PDB entry 8E95 | electron microscopy, 2.90 A resolution | chains A and C of the 8 polymer chains in the assembly

== Chain A ==
Name: DNA-directed RNA polymerase subunit alpha
Source organism: Mycobacterium tuberculosis
Notes: EC 2.7.7.6
UniProt: A5U8D3 (RPOA_MYCTA); residue numbers follow UniProt; this construct covers 1-347
Chain sequence (347 residues; each row starts with the number of its first residue):
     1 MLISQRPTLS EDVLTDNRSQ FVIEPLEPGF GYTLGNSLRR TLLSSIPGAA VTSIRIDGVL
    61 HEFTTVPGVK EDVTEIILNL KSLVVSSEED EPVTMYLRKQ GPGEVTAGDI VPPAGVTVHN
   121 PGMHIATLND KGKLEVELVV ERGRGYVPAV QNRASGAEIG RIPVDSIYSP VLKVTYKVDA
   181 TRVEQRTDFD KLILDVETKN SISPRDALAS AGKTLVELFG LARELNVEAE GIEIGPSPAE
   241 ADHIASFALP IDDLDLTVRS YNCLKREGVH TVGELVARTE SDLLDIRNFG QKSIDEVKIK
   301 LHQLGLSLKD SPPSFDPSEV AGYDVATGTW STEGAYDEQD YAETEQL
Not modelled in the structure: 227-347

== Chain C ==
Name: DNA-directed RNA polymerase subunit beta
Source organism: Mycobacterium tuberculosis
Notes: EC 2.7.7.6
UniProt: A5U052 (RPOB_MYCTA); residues 7-1178 here correspond to UniProt positions 6-1177 (UniProt number = residue number - 1)
Chain sequence (1172 residues; each row starts with the number of its first residue):
     7 LADSRQSKTA ASPSPSRPQS SSNNSVPGAP NRVSFAKLRE PLEVPGLLDV QTDSFEWLIG
    67 SPRWRESAAE RGDVNPVGGL EEVLYELSPI EDFSGSMSLS FSDPRFDDVK APVDECKDKD
   127 MTYAAPLFVT AEFINNNTGE IKSQTVFMGD FPMMTEKGTF IINGTERVVV SQLVRSPGVY
   187 FDETIDKSTD KTLHSVKVIP SRGAWLEFDV DKRDTVGVRI DRKRRQPVTV LLKALGWTSE
   247 QIVERFGFSE IMRSTLEKDN TVGTDEALLD IYRKLRPGEP PTKESAQTLL ENLFFKEKRY
   307 DLARVGRYKV NKKLGLHVGE PITSSTLTEE DVVATIEYLV RLHEGQTTMT VPGGVEVPVE
   367 TDDIDHFGNR RLRTVGELIQ NQIRVGMSRM ERVVRERMTT QDVEAITPQT LINIRPVVAA
   427 IKEFFGTSQL SQFMDQNNPL SGLTHKRRLS ALGPGGLSRE RAGLEVRDVH PSHYGRMCPI
   487 ETPEGPNIGL IGSLSVYARV NPFGFIETPY RKVVDGVVSD EIVYLTADEE DRHVVAQANS
   547 PIDADGRFVE PRVLVRRKAG EVEYVPSSEV DYMDVSPRQM VSVATAMIPF LEHDDANRAL
   607 MGANMQRQAV PLVRSEAPLV GTGMELRAAI DAGDVVVAEE SGVIEEVSAD YITVMHDNGT
   667 RRTYRMRKFA RSNHGTCANQ CPIVDAGDRV EAGQVIADGP CTDDGEMALG KNLLVAIMPW
   727 EGHNYEDAII LSNRLVEEDV LTSIHIEEHE IDARDTKLGA EEITRDIPNI SDEVLADLDE
   787 RGIVRIGAEV RDGDILVGKV TPKGETELTP EERLLRAIFG EKAREVRDTS LKVPHGESGK
   847 VIGIRVFSRE DEDELPAGVN ELVRVYVAQK RKISDGDKLA GRHGNKGVIG KILPVEDMPF
   907 LADGTPVDII LNTHGVPRRM NIGQILETHL GWCAHSGWKV DAAKGVPDWA ARLPDELLEA
   967 QPNAIVSTPV FDGAQEAELQ GLLSCTLPNR DGDVLVDADG KAMLFDGRSG EPFPYPVTVG
  1027 YMYIMKLHHL VDDKIHARST GPYSMITQQP LGGKAQFGGQ RFGEMECWAM QAYGAAYTLQ
  1087 ELLTIKSDDT VGRVKVYEAI VKGENIPEPG IPESFKVLLK ELQSLCLNVE VLSSDGAAIE
  1147 LREGEDEDLE RAAANLGINL SRNESASVED LA
Not modelled in the structure: 7-25, 811-829, 1140-1178

== How chain A and chain C interact ==
Pairs across the interface - 57 pairs, chain A then chain C:
  Arg18(A) with Asp997(C), salt bridge
  Tyr32(A) with Phe1011(C), hydrophobic; Glu1017(C); Pro1018(C)
  Asn36(A) with Asp1012(C); Gly1013(C); Ser1015(C); Gly1016(C)
  Arg39(A) with Glu902(C); Phe906(C); Gly910(C)
  Arg40(A) with Glu902(C), salt bridge; Asp903(C); Gly1013(C), hydrogen bond (side chain-backbone); Arg1014(C)
  Ser44(A) with Glu902(C)
  Leu60(A) with Ile792(C), hydrophobic
  His61(A) with Lys846(C); Ile848(C)
  Phe63(A) with Phe675(C); Ile750(C), hydrophobic; Ile848(C), hydrophobic; Lys876(C)
  Thr64(A) with Phe675(C)
  Thr65(A) with Asp656(C), hydrogen bond; Lys674(C)
  Gly68(A) with Ser654(C)
  Val69(A) with Ser654(C); Ala655(C), hydrogen bond (backbone-backbone)
  Lys70(A) with Ala655(C); Val690(C); Asp691(C), salt bridge
  Asp72(A) with Lys674(C), salt bridge; Asn685(C)
  Thr74(A) with Phe675(C)
  Tyr146(A) with Glu743(C); Lys878(C), hydrogen bond
  Gln151(A) with Glu795(C); Arg797(C)
  Asn152(A) with Glu795(C), hydrogen bond (backbone-side chain)
  Arg153(A) with Asp783(C), salt bridge; Glu795(C), hydrogen bond (backbone-side chain); Arg797(C)
  Ile159(A) with Arg791(C); Ile792(C); Gly793(C)
  Asp165(A) with Lys878(C), salt bridge
  Ile167(A) with Glu743(C)
  Lys173(A) with Asp909(C), salt bridge; Gly910(C); Thr911(C), hydrogen bond
  Val174(A) with Gly910(C)
  Thr175(A) with Ala908(C), hydrogen bond (side chain-backbone); Asp909(C); Gly910(C)
  Tyr176(A) with Gly1016(C), hydrogen bond (side chain-backbone)
  Glu197(A) with Arg996(C), salt bridge
Interface residues without a listed pair, chain A (34 interface residues in all): Thr33, Glu62, Leu78, Lys81, Asn129, Lys131
Interface residues without a listed pair, chain C (48 interface residues in all): Val619, Arg620, Glu652, Val653, Tyr657, Cys687, Val742, Asp745, Val847, Ala874, Pro912

== Overview ==
34 residues of chain A face 48 of chain C across their interface; the contacts include 9 hydrogen bonds and 8
salt bridges. Polar pairs include Arg18(A)-Asp997(C), Arg40(A)-Glu902(C) and Lys70(A)-Asp691(C).
Here chain A is DNA-directed RNA polymerase subunit alpha and chain C is DNA-directed RNA polymerase subunit
beta, both from Mycobacterium tuberculosis. Entry 8E95 (Mycobacterium tuberculosis RNAP elongation complex)
was determined by electron microscopy, deposited together with 8E74, 8E79, 8E82 and 8E8M.
